PDB entry 9FVG | X-ray diffraction, 1.45 A resolution | chains A and P

== Chain A ==
Protein: 14-3-3 protein sigma
Organism: Homo sapiens
UniProt: P31947 (1433S_HUMAN); numbering as in UniProt (aligned over 1-231)
Chain sequence (236 residues; each row starts with the number of its first residue; numbers below 1 keep their minus sign (Gly-4 is residue -4)):
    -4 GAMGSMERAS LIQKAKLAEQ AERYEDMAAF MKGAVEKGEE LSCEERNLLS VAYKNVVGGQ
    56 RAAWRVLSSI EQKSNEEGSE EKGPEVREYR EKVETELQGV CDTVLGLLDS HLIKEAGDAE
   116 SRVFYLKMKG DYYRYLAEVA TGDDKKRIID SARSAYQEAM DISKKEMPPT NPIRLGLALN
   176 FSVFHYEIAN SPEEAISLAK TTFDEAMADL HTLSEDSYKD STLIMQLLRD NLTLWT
Unresolved in the structure: 71-76
Covalently attached groups: 1-(3-bromanyl-4-methyl-phenyl)-2-(4-ethylphenyl)imidazole (A1IF3) linked to Lys122
Differences from the reference sequence: expression tag (-4 to 0)
Residues lining bound ligands: A1IF3 (1-(3-bromanyl-4-methyl-phenyl)-2-(4-ethylphenyl)imidazole): Asn42, Ser45, Lys49, Phe119, Pro167, Ile168, Gly171, Asp215, Leu218, Ile219, Leu222
UniProt features mapped onto this chain:
  - site (Interaction with phosphoserine on interacting protein): Arg56, Arg129
  - modified residue (Phosphoserine): Ser5, Ser74

== Chain P ==
Protein: Microtubule-associated protein tau
UniProt: P10636 (TAU_HUMAN); residues 210-222 here correspond to UniProt positions 527-539 (UniProt number = residue number + 317)
Chain sequence (13 residues; numbered 210 to 222; the number before each row is that of its first residue):
   210 SRTPSLPTPP TRE
Unresolved in the structure: 210, 220-222
Modified / non-standard residues: Ser214 (phosphoserine; SEP)
Residues lining bound ligands: A1IF3 (1-(3-bromanyl-4-methyl-phenyl)-2-(4-ethylphenyl)imidazole): Leu215, Pro216, Thr217, Pro218, Pro219
UniProt features mapped onto this chain:
  - modified residue: Thr212 (Phosphothreonine), Ser214 (Phosphoserine), Thr217 (Phosphothreonine)

== Chain A / chain P interface ==
Pairs across the interface (19; chain A residue first):
  Arg56(A) - Ser214(P)
  Arg60(A) - Arg211(P)
  Lys122(A) - Leu215(P)
  Arg129(A) - Ser214(P)
  Tyr130(A) - Ser214(P)
  Glu133(A) - Arg211(P)
  Leu174(A) - Pro213(P)
  Leu174(A) - Ser214(P)
  Leu174(A) - Leu215(P)
  Asn175(A) - Ser214(P)
  Asn175(A) - Leu215(P)  hydrogen bond (side chain-backbone)
  Val178(A) - Pro213(P)
  Tyr181(A) - Thr212(P)
  Glu182(A) - Arg211(P)  salt bridge
  Glu182(A) - Thr212(P)  hydrogen bond (side chain-backbone)
  Leu222(A) - Pro216(P)
  Asn226(A) - Thr212(P)
  Asn226(A) - Pro213(P)  hydrogen bond (side chain-backbone)
  Trp230(A) - Thr212(P)  hydrogen bond
Other interface residues (no listed pair), chain A (25 interface residues in all): Asn42, Val46, Lys49, Asn50, Gly171, Ile183, Lys214, Asp215, Leu218, Ile219, Leu229
Other interface residues (no listed pair), chain P (9 interface residues in all): Thr217, Pro218, Pro219

== Summary ==
25 residues of chain A face 9 of chain P across their interface, with 4 hydrogen bonds and 1 salt bridge.
Polar contacts include Glu182(A)-Arg211(P), Asn175(A)-Leu215(P) and Glu182(A)-Thr212(P). Bound to chain P:
compound A1IF3. Compound A1IF3 is covalently linked to Lys122(A).
Chain A is 14-3-3 protein sigma (Homo sapiens) and chain P is Microtubule-associated protein tau; the
structure, Crystal structure of 14-3-3 sigma in complex with Tau pS214 peptide and covalent stabilizer AO184,
was determined by X-ray diffraction.
